Entry 8FE1 (electron microscopy, 3.00 A resolution); this record covers chains D and C of the 5 polymer chains in the assembly.

== Chain D (and C) ==
Molecule: Glycine receptor subunit alphaZ1
From: Danio rerio
Notes: chain C of this document is another copy of the same molecule, construct and numbering; everything in this record applies to it too
UniProtKB: O93430 (GLRA1_DANRE); residues 1-444 here = UniProt positions 1-444
Sequence (458 residues; numbered 1 to 458; the number before each row is that of its first residue):
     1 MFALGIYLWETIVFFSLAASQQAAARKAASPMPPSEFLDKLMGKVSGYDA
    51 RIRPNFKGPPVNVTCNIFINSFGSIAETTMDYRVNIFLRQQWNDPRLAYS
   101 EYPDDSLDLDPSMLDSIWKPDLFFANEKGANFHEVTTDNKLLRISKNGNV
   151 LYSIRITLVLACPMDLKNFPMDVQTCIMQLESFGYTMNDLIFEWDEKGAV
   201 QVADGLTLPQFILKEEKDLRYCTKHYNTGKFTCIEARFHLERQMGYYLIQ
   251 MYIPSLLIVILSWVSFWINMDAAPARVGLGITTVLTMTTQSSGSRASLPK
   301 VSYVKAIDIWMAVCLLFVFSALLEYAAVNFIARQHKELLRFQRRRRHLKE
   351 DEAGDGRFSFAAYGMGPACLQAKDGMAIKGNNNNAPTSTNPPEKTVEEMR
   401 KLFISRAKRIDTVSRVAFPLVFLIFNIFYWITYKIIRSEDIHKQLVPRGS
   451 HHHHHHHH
Not modelled in the structure: 1-30, 337-395, 445-458 (chain C: 1-30, 338-395, 445-458)
Covalently attached groups: N-acetylglucosamine (NAG) linked to Asn-62
Differences from the reference sequence: expression tag (445-458)
Residues lining bound ligands:
  - glycine (GLY), molecule 1: Phe-87, Arg-89, Leu-141, Ser-153
  - glycine (GLY), molecule 2: Ser-182, Phe-183, Tyr-226, Thr-228, Phe-231
  - ivermectin (IVM; (2aE,4E,5'S,6S,6'R,7S,8E,11R,13R,15S,17aR,20R,20aR,20bS)-6'-[(2S)-butan-2-yl]-20,20b-dihydroxy-5',6,8,19-tetramethyl-17 -oxo-3',4',5',6,6',10,11,14,15,17,17a,20,20a,20b-tetradecahydro-2H,7H-spiro[11,15-methanofuro[4,3,2-pq][2,6]benzodioxacy clooctadecine-13,2'-pyran]-7-yl 2,6-dideoxy-4-O-(2,6-dideoxy-3-O-methyl-alpha-L-arabino-hexopyranosyl)-3-O-methyl-alpha-L-arabino-hexopyranoside), molecule 1: Leu-248, Ile-249, Gln-250, Ile-253, Pro-254, Leu-256, Leu-257, Ile-260
  - ivermectin (IVM), molecule 2: Thr-288, Ser-291, Ser-292, Arg-295, Ser-302, Val-304, Asp-308, Ile-309, Ala-312, Leu-315, Leu-316, Phe-319
  - 1,2-dimyristoyl-sn-glycero-3-phosphocholine (PX4), molecule 1: Lys-167, Ile-309, Val-313, Phe-425, Phe-428, Tyr-429, Thr-432, Tyr-433, Ile-436
  - 1,2-dimyristoyl-sn-glycero-3-phosphocholine (PX4), molecule 2: Leu-323, Ala-326, Ala-327, Phe-330, Ile-331, Arg-406
  - 1,2-dimyristoyl-sn-glycero-3-phosphocholine (PX4), molecule 3: Phe-422, Leu-423, Asn-426, Ile-427, Trp-430, Lys-434
UniProt features mapped onto this chain:
  - binding site (glycine): Arg-89, Ser-153, Thr-228
  - binding site (Zn(2+)): Glu-216, Asp-218, His-239
  - binding site (strychnine): Tyr-226 to Phe-231
  - site: Leu-285 (Important for obstruction of the ion pore in the closed conformation)
  - glycosylation: Asn-62 (N-linked (GlcNAc...) asparagine)
From the paper describing this entry:
  - binding site for ivermectin: Ile-249, Gln-250, Pro-254, Leu-257, Ser-291, Arg-295, Val-304, Ala-312, Leu-315
  - post-translational modification sites: Asn-62

== Chain D / chain C interface ==
Pairs across the interface - 64 pairs, chain D then chain C:
  Asp-49(D) with Ser-35(C)
  Arg-51(D) with Leu-38(C); Asp-39(C), salt bridge; Asp-110(C)
  Ile-52(D) with Pro-34(C), hydrophobic; Leu-38(C), hydrophobic
  Lys-57(D) with Asp-104(C), salt bridge
  Pro-120(D) with Thr-137(C)
  Asp-121(D) with Thr-137(C)
  Leu-122(D) with Thr-136(C)
  Phe-123(D) with Val-135(C), hydrophobic; Asn-139(C); Arg-155(C)
  Phe-124(D) with Val-135(C), hydrophobic; Arg-155(C), hydrogen bond (backbone-side chain)
  Ala-125(D) with Asn-70(C), hydrogen bond (backbone-side chain); Arg-155(C)
  Glu-127(D) with His-133(C), salt bridge; Arg-155(C), salt bridge
  Ala-130(D) with Val-135(C), hydrophobic
  Phe-132(D) with Glu-134(C); Val-135(C); Thr-136(C)
  Phe-183(D) with Phe-87(C), hydrophobic; Asn-139(C); Lys-140(C); Leu-141(C); Ser-153(C); Ile-154(C); Arg-155(C)
  Gly-184(D) with Leu-141(C)
  Tyr-185(D) with Asp-110(C)
  Thr-186(D) with Asp-108(C)
  Tyr-226(D) with Phe-68(C), hydrophobic
  Asn-227(D) with Arg-89(C), hydrogen bond; Gln-201(C)
  Thr-228(D) with Arg-89(C); Arg-143(C), hydrogen bond (backbone-side chain)
  Ala-273(D) with Ala-275(C)
  Pro-274(D) with Pro-274(C), hydrophobic; Ala-275(C)
  Ile-281(D) with Leu-279(C), hydrophobic; Thr-282(C)
  Leu-285(D) with Thr-282(C); Thr-286(C)
  Arg-295(D) with Tyr-246(C); Gln-250(C), hydrogen bond
  Lys-300(D) with Pro-209(C); Gln-210(C); Tyr-246(C)
  Val-301(D) with Tyr-246(C)
  Ser-302(D) with Gln-243(C), hydrogen bond; Gly-245(C); Tyr-246(C)
  Asp-308(D) with Gln-250(C)
  Phe-319(D) with Leu-257(C), hydrophobic; Leu-261(C), hydrophobic
  Leu-322(D) with Leu-261(C), hydrophobic
  Asn-329(D) with Ile-268(C); Asn-269(C)
  Phe-330(D) with Trp-267(C); Arg-415(C)
  Arg-333(D) with Trp-267(C), hydrogen bond (side chain-backbone); Asn-269(C)
Other interface residues (no listed pair), chain D (48 interface residues in all): Phe-56, Met-80, Leu-88, Lys-128, Ile-154, Ile-156, Leu-158, Asp-189, Phe-231, Val-277, Val-284, Thr-288, Val-304, Ala-326
Other interface residues (no listed pair), chain C (52 interface residues in all): Asn-66, Arg-83, Asn-85, Tyr-102, Met-113, Leu-151, Ile-249, Ile-258, Ile-260, Val-264, Ala-272

== In short ==
Chain D and chain C form an interface of 48 and 52 residues respectively; the contacts include 7 hydrogen
bonds and 4 salt bridges. Polar contacts include Arg-51(D)/Asp-39(C), Lys-57(D)/Asp-104(C) and
Glu-127(D)/His-133(C). The paper reports a binding site for ivermectin at Ile-249(D), Gln-250(D) and
Pro-254(D) among others; a modification site at Asn-62(D).
Chain D and chain C are both Glycine receptor subunit alphaZ1 (Danio rerio); the structure, Alpha1/BetaB
Heteromeric Glycine Receptor in 1 mM Glycine 20 uM Ivermectin State, was determined by electron microscopy
(same publication as 7TU9 and 7TVI).
